1H0G - chains A and B of the 4 polymer chains in the assembly; structure by X-ray diffraction, 2.00 A resolution.

# Chain A (and B)
Protein: Chitinase B
From: Serratia marcescens
Notes: EC 3.2.1.14; chain B of this document is another copy of the same molecule, construct and numbering; everything in this record applies to it too
UniProt: P11797 (CHIB_SERMA); residues 1-499 here = UniProt positions 1-499
Sequence (499 residues; each row starts with the number of its first residue):
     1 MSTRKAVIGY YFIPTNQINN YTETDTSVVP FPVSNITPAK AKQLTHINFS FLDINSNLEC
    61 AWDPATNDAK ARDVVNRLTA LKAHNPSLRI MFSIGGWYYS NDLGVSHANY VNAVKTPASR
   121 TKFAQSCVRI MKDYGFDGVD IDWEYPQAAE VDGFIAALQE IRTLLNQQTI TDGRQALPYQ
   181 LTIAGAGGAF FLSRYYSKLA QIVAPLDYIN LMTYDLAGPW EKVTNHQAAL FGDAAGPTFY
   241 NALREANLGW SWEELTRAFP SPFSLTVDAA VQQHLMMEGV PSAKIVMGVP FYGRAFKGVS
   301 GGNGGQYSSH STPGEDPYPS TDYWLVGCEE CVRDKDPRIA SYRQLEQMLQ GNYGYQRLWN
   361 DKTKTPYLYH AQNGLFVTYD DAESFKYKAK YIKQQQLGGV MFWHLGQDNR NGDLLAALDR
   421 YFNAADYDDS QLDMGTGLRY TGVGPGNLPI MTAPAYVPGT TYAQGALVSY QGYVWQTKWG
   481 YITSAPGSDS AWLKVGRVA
Disordered / not traced: 1-2
Disulfides: Cys328-Cys331
Differences from the reference sequence: conflict Ser119 (Ala in P11797), Thr171 (Ala in P11797), Val223 (Ile in P11797), Ser320 (Asn in P11797), Thr321 (Ala in P11797), Glu329 (Asp in P11797), Val498 (Leu in P11797)
UniProt features mapped onto this chain:
  - active site: Glu144 (Proton donor)
  - binding site (chitin): Asp68, Ala69, Gly95 to Tyr98, Tyr145, Met212 to Asp215, Trp403
Reported in the primary citation:
  - binding site for Argadin: Trp97, Asp142, Glu144, Tyr214, Asp215, Trp220, Arg294
  - catalytic residues: Glu144 (citing earlier work)
  - mutagenesis - W220A (Kd 530 nM): unchanged binding to allosamidin
  - mutagenesis - W220A (1.0 s-1): decreased catalytic activity
  - mutagenesis - W220A (Kd 5 uM): decreased binding to argadin
  - mutagenesis - W220A (12-fold): decreased binding to argifin

# How chain A and chain B interact
Pairs across the interface (48):
  Trp97(A) - Tyr481(B)
  Asp102(A) - Thr483(B)  hydrogen bond
  Asp102(A) - Ser484(B)
  Leu103(A) - Gly459(B)
  Leu103(A) - Thr461(B)
  Gln147(A) - Ser484(B)
  Gln147(A) - Ser488(B)  hydrogen bond
  Phe190(A) - Trp479(B)  hydrophobic
  Ser193(A) - Trp479(B)
  Ser193(A) - Ser490(B)
  Arg194(A) - Thr483(B)  hydrogen bond
  Tyr240(A) - Glu253(B)  hydrogen bond
  Tyr240(A) - Trp479(B)  hydrophobic
  Ala242(A) - Trp479(B)  hydrophobic
  Arg244(A) - Trp252(B)  hydrogen bond (backbone-backbone)
  Arg244(A) - Glu253(B)  salt bridge
  Glu245(A) - Ser251(B)  hydrogen bond
  Glu245(A) - Trp252(B)  hydrogen bond (side chain-backbone)
  Glu245(A) - Glu253(B)  hydrogen bond (side chain-backbone)
  Glu245(A) - Lys478(B)  salt bridge
  Glu245(A) - Ser490(B)
  Ser251(A) - Arg244(B)
  Ser251(A) - Glu245(B)  hydrogen bond
  Trp252(A) - Tyr240(B)
  Trp252(A) - Arg244(B)  hydrogen bond (backbone-backbone)
  Trp252(A) - Glu245(B)  hydrogen bond (backbone-side chain)
  Trp252(A) - Trp252(B)
  Trp252(A) - Leu255(B)
  Trp252(A) - Thr256(B)  hydrogen bond
  Glu253(A) - Tyr240(B)
  Glu253(A) - Glu245(B)  hydrogen bond (backbone-side chain)
  Leu255(A) - Trp252(B)
  Thr256(A) - Trp252(B)  hydrogen bond
  Gly459(A) - Leu103(B)
  Thr461(A) - Leu103(B)
  Lys478(A) - Glu245(B)  salt bridge
  Trp479(A) - Phe190(B)  hydrophobic
  Trp479(A) - Ala242(B)  hydrophobic
  Tyr481(A) - Trp97(B)
  Thr483(A) - Asp102(B)  hydrogen bond
  Thr483(A) - Leu103(B)
  Thr483(A) - Arg194(B)
  Ser484(A) - Gln147(B)  hydrogen bond
  Ser488(A) - Gln147(B)
  Ser488(A) - Ala148(B)
  Asp489(A) - Gln147(B)  hydrogen bond
  Ser490(A) - Ser193(B)
  Ser490(A) - Glu245(B)
Also at the interface, not in a pair above, chain A (31 interface residues in all): Ala148, Phe191, Ala246, Asn247, Trp250
Also at the interface, not in a pair above, chain B (30 interface residues in all): Phe191, Gly249, Trp250, Asp489

# Summary
31 residues of chain A face 30 of chain B across their interface; the contacts include 17 hydrogen bonds and 3
salt bridges. Polar pairs include Arg244(A)-Glu253(B), Glu245(A)-Lys478(B) and Asp102(A)-Thr483(B). From
UniProt: active-site residue Glu144(A) and 12 chitin-binding residues on chain A. From the paper: the
catalytic residue Glu144(A); W220A of chain A reduces catalytic activity.
Chain A and chain B are both Chitinase B (Serratia marcescens); the structure, Complex of a chitinase with the
natural product cyclopentapeptide argadin from Clonostachys, was determined by X-ray diffraction together with
1H0I from the same study.
